Entry 5KUY (X-ray diffraction, 2.60 A resolution); this record covers chains B and F of the 9 polymer chains in the assembly.

Chain B (and F):
Protein: Hemagglutinin HA2
From: Influenza A virus (strain A/Hong Kong/1/1968 H3N2)
Notes: chain F of this document is another copy of the same molecule, construct and numbering; everything in this record applies to it too
UniProt: Q91MA7 (HEMA_I68A4); residues 330-505 here correspond to UniProt positions 346-521 (UniProt number = residue number + 16)
Sequence (177 residues; numbered 330 to 506; the number before each row is that of its first residue):
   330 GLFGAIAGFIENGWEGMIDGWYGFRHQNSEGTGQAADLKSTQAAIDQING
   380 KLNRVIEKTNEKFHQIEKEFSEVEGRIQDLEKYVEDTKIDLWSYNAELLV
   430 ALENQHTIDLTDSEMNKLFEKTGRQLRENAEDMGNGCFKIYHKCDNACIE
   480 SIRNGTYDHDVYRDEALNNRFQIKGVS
Unresolved in the structure: 506 (chain F: 501-506)
Construct notes: engineered mutation Gly-452 (Arg468 in Q91MA7); expression tag (506)
UniProt features mapped onto this chain:
  - glycosylation: Asn-483 (N-linked (GlcNAc...) asparagine)
Disulfides: Cys-473/Cys-477
Covalently attached groups: N-acetylglucosamine (NAG) linked to Asn-483

Chain B / chain F interface:
Residue-residue contacts (52; chain B residue first):
  Gly-330(B) with Lys-446(F), hydrogen bond (backbone-side chain)
  Leu-331(B) with Phe-332(F); Leu-439(F), hydrophobic; Ser-442(F), hydrogen bond (backbone-side chain)
  Phe-332(B) with Phe-332(F), hydrophobic
  Gly-333(B) with Lys-446(F)
  Phe-338(B) with Arg-453(F)
  Arg-405(B) with Phe-399(F); Glu-403(F), salt bridge; Ile-406(F); Glu-410(F), salt bridge
  Ile-406(B) with Ile-406(F), hydrophobic
  Asp-408(B) with His-393(F), salt bridge; Ile-395(F)
  Leu-409(B) with Ile-395(F), hydrophobic; Leu-409(F), hydrophobic; Glu-410(F)
  Tyr-412(B) with Gln-394(F); Ile-395(F), hydrophobic; Lys-397(F), hydrogen bond; Val-413(F), hydrophobic; Glu-414(F), hydrogen bond; Lys-417(F), hydrogen bond
  Val-413(B) with Val-413(F), hydrophobic
  Asp-415(B) with Lys-391(F), salt bridge
  Thr-416(B) with Lys-417(F)
  Asp-419(B) with Lys-391(F), salt bridge
  Leu-420(B) with Leu-420(F), hydrophobic; Trp-421(F); Asn-424(F)
  Tyr-423(B) with Trp-421(F), hydrophobic; Asn-424(F); Leu-428(F)
  Glu-426(B) with Arg-383(F), salt bridge
  Ala-430(B) with Arg-383(F)
  Gln-434(B) with His-435(F)
  Phe-448(B) with Arg-453(F)
  Glu-460(B) with Arg-456(F), salt bridge; Glu-457(F); Arg-492(F), salt bridge
  Asp-461(B) with Arg-453(F), salt bridge; Arg-456(F)
  Met-462(B) with Arg-456(F)
  Gly-463(B) with Arg-453(F)
  Tyr-470(B) with Arg-456(F), hydrogen bond
  Arg-499(B) with Glu-457(F), salt bridge; Arg-492(F), hydrogen bond (backbone-side chain); Leu-496(F)
  Phe-500(B) with Phe-500(F), hydrophobic
  Gln-501(B) with Asp-493(F)
  Ile-502(B) with Asp-493(F)
  Lys-503(B) with Asp-493(F), hydrogen bond (backbone-side chain)
Other interface residues (no listed pair), chain B (34 interface residues in all): Asn-424, Leu-427, Leu-431, Lys-468
Other interface residues (no listed pair), chain F (34 interface residues in all): Gln-407, Leu-431, Asp-438, Asn-497

In short:
The chain B/chain F interface involves 34 residues from each chain, with 8 hydrogen bonds and 10 salt bridges.
Polar contacts include Arg-405(B)/Glu-403(F), Arg-405(B)/Glu-410(F) and Asp-408(B)/His-393(F).
N-acetylglucosamine is covalently linked to Asn-483(B).
Chain B and chain F are both Hemagglutinin HA2 (Influenza A virus (strain A/Hong Kong/1/1968 H3N2)); the
structure, Influenza hemagglutinin H3 A/Hong Kong/1/1968 in complex with designed inhibitor protein HSB.2A,
was determined by X-ray diffraction together with 5KUX from the same study.
